2E2K - chains A and D of the 6 polymer chains in the assembly; structure by X-ray diffraction, 2.50 A resolution.

Chain A (and D):
Molecule: Formamidase
From: Helicobacter pylori
Notes: EC 3.5.1.49; chain D of this document is another copy of the same molecule, construct and numbering; everything in this record applies to it too
UniProtKB: O25836 (AMIF_HELPY); residue numbers follow UniProt; this construct covers 1-334
Sequence (334 residues; row label = number of the first residue in the row):
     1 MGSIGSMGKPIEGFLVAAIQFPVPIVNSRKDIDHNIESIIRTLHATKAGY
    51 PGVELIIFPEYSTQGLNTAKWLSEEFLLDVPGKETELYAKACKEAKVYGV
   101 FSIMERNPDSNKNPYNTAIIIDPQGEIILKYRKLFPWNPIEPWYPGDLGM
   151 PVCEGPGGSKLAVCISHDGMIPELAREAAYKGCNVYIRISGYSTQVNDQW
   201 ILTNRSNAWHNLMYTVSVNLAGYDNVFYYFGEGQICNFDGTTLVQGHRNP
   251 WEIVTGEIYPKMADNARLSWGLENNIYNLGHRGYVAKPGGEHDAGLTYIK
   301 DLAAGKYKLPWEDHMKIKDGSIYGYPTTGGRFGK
Disordered / not traced: 1-12, 194, 249, 283-288, 299 (chain D: 1-12, 194, 232, 248, 283-288, 296, 298)
Construct notes: engineered mutation Ser-166 (Cys in O25836)
Curated features (UniProtKB/Swiss-Prot):
  - active site: Glu-60 (Proton acceptor), Lys-133 (Proton donor)
  - mutagenesis: Asp-168 (D168A: Loss of activity)
From the paper describing this entry:
  - mutagenesis - C166S: abolished catalytic activity (citing earlier work)

Interface between chain A and chain D:
Contacting residue pairs (14):
  Ala-48(A) / Tyr-323(D)
  Gly-49(A) / Tyr-323(D)  hydrogen bond (backbone-side chain)
  Tyr-50(A) / Gln-195(D)
  Pro-51(A) / Ile-322(D)  hydrophobic
  Pro-51(A) / Tyr-323(D)
  Tyr-229(A) / Tyr-229(D)
  Pro-250(A) / Phe-227(D)
  Pro-250(A) / Tyr-229(D)
  Trp-251(A) / Asp-224(D)
  Trp-251(A) / Val-226(D)
  Trp-251(A) / Phe-227(D)  hydrophobic
  Glu-252(A) / Phe-227(D)
  Glu-252(A) / Tyr-229(D)
  Thr-255(A) / Gln-195(D)
Other interface residues (no listed pair), chain A (11 interface residues in all): Leu-243, Ile-253
Other interface residues (no listed pair), chain D (9 interface residues in all): Asp-198, Pro-250

In short:
11 residues of chain A and 9 residues of chain D are in contact; the contacts include 1 hydrogen bond. The
hydrogen-bonded pair is Gly-49(A)/Tyr-323(D). UniProt lists active-site residues Glu-60(A) and Lys-133(A) and
one mutagenesis site on chain A. From the paper: C166S of chain A abolishes catalytic activity.
Both chains are Formamidase (Helicobacter pylori). Entry 2E2K (Helicobacter pylori formamidase AmiF contains a
fine-tuned cysteine-glutamate-lysine catalytic triad) was determined by X-ray diffraction (same publication as
2DYU, 2DYV and 2E2L).
